PDB entry 5NQB | X-ray diffraction, 1.58 A resolution | chains B and C of the 4 polymer chains in the assembly

# Chain B (and C)
Name: L-lactate dehydrogenase A chain
From: Oryctolagus cuniculus
Notes: EC 1.1.1.27; chain C of this document is another copy of the same molecule, construct and numbering; everything in this record applies to it too
UniProtKB: P13491 (LDHA_RABIT); residues 0-331 here correspond to UniProt positions 1-332 (UniProt number = residue number + 1)
Chain sequence (332 residues; row label = number of the first residue in the row; numbering starts at 0):
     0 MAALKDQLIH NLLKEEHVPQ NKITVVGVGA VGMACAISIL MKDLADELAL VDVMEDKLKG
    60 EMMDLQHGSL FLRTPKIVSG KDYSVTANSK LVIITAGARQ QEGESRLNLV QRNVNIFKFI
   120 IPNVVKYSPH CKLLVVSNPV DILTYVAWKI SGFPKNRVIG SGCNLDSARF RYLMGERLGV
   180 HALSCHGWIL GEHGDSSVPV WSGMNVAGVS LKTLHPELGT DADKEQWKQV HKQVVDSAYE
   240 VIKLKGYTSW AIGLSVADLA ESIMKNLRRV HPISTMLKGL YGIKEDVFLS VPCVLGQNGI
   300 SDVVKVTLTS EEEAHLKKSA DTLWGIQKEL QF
Not modelled in the structure: 0
Construct notes: engineered mutation Ser-248 (Thr249 in P13491)
Residues lining bound ligands:
  - malonate ion (MLI), molecule 1: Asn-137, Leu-164, Asp-165, Arg-168, His-192, Ala-237
  - malonate ion (MLI), molecule 2: Arg-170, His-185, Trp-187, Val-269
  - malonate ion (MLI), molecule 3: Leu-182, Ser-183, His-185
UniProt features mapped onto this chain:
  - active site: His-192 (Proton acceptor)
  - binding site (NAD(+)): Arg-98, Asn-137
  - binding site (substrate): Arg-105, Asn-137, Arg-168, Thr-247
  - modified residue: Ala-1 (N-acetylalanine), Lys-4 (N6-acetyllysine), Lys-13 (N6-acetyllysine), Lys-56 (N6-acetyllysine), Lys-80 (N6-acetyllysine), Lys-117 (N6-acetyllysine), Lys-125 (N6-acetyllysine), Lys-223 (N6-acetyllysine), Lys-231 (N6-acetyllysine), Tyr-238 (Phosphotyrosine), Lys-242 (N6-acetyllysine), Thr-308 (Phosphothreonine), Ser-309 (Phosphoserine), Lys-317 (N6-acetyllysine), Thr-321 (Phosphothreonine)
  - cross-link: Lys-56 (Glycyl lysine isopeptide (Lys-Gly) (interchain with G-Cter in SUMO2))
From the paper describing this entry:
  - binding site for malonate ion: Arg-170, Ser-183, His-185

# Chain B / chain C interface
Residue-residue contacts (62; chain B residue first):
  Asp-5(B) / Lys-304(C)  hydrogen bond (backbone-side chain)
  Gln-6(B) / Lys-304(C)
  Leu-7(B) / Val-303(C)
  Leu-7(B) / Lys-304(C)  hydrogen bond (backbone-backbone)
  Ile-8(B) / Asp-301(C)
  Ile-8(B) / Val-302(C)
  Ile-8(B) / Lys-304(C)
  His-9(B) / Asp-301(C)
  His-9(B) / Val-302(C)  hydrogen bond (backbone-backbone)
  His-9(B) / Lys-304(C)
  Asn-10(B) / Ser-300(C)
  Asn-10(B) / Asp-301(C)  hydrogen bond
  Leu-11(B) / Ser-300(C)  hydrogen bond (backbone-backbone)
  Leu-11(B) / Val-302(C)  hydrophobic
  Leu-12(B) / Asn-155(C)
  Leu-12(B) / Asn-297(C)
  Leu-12(B) / Ser-300(C)  hydrogen bond (backbone-backbone)
  Glu-15(B) / Asn-297(C)
  His-16(B) / Asn-265(C)
  His-16(B) / Gln-296(C)  hydrogen bond
  Val-17(B) / Gln-296(C)
  Gln-19(B) / Lys-89(C)
  Gln-19(B) / Gln-296(C)
  Asn-20(B) / Asn-20(C)  hydrogen bond
  Asp-42(B) / Lys-264(C)  salt bridge
  Asp-45(B) / Gln-296(C)
  Arg-72(B) / Glu-260(C)
  Arg-72(B) / Lys-264(C)
  Arg-72(B) / Leu-266(C)
  Pro-74(B) / Lys-264(C)
  Pro-74(B) / Asn-265(C)
  Asn-155(B) / Leu-12(C)
  Glu-260(B) / Arg-72(C)
  Lys-264(B) / Asp-42(C)  salt bridge
  Lys-264(B) / Asp-45(C)
  Lys-264(B) / Arg-72(C)
  Lys-264(B) / Pro-74(C)
  Asn-265(B) / Pro-74(C)
  Leu-266(B) / Arg-72(C)
  Arg-267(B) / Glu-14(C)  salt bridge
  Leu-279(B) / His-9(C)
  Gln-296(B) / Val-17(C)  hydrogen bond (side chain-backbone)
  Gln-296(B) / Gln-19(C)
  Gln-296(B) / Asp-45(C)
  Asn-297(B) / Leu-12(C)
  Asn-297(B) / Glu-14(C)  hydrogen bond
  Ser-300(B) / Asn-10(C)  hydrogen bond (backbone-side chain)
  Ser-300(B) / Leu-11(C)  hydrogen bond (backbone-backbone)
  Ser-300(B) / Leu-12(C)  hydrogen bond (backbone-backbone)
  Ser-300(B) / Glu-14(C)
  Asp-301(B) / Ile-8(C)
  Asp-301(B) / His-9(C)
  Asp-301(B) / Asn-10(C)  hydrogen bond
  Val-302(B) / Ile-8(C)
  Val-302(B) / His-9(C)  hydrogen bond (backbone-backbone)
  Val-302(B) / Leu-11(C)  hydrophobic
  Val-303(B) / Leu-7(C)
  Lys-304(B) / Asp-5(C)  hydrogen bond (side chain-backbone)
  Lys-304(B) / Gln-6(C)
  Lys-304(B) / Leu-7(C)  hydrogen bond (backbone-backbone)
  Lys-304(B) / Ile-8(C)
  Lys-304(B) / His-9(C)
Interface residues without a listed pair, chain B (34 interface residues in all): Lys-89, Lys-154, Arg-268
Interface residues without a listed pair, chain C (30 interface residues in all): Lys-154

# Overview
34 residues of chain B and 30 residues of chain C are in contact, with 17 hydrogen bonds and 3 salt bridges.
Polar contacts include Asp-42(B)/Lys-264(C), Arg-267(B)/Glu-14(C) and Asp-5(B)/Lys-304(C). Bound to chain B: 3
copies of malonate ion. The paper reports a binding site for malonate ion at Arg-170(B), Ser-183(B) and
His-185(B).
Both chains are L-lactate dehydrogenase A chain (Oryctolagus cuniculus). Entry 5NQB (Rabbit Muscle L-lactate
dehydrogenase in complex with malonate) was determined by X-ray diffraction, deposited together with 5NQQ.
